PDB entry 4L9Z | X-ray diffraction, 2.01 A resolution | chains A and D of the 6 polymer chains in the assembly

== Chain A (and D) ==
Name: Malyl-CoA lyase
Source organism: Rhodobacter sphaeroides
Notes: EC 4.1.3.24; chain D of this document is another copy of the same molecule, construct and numbering; everything in this record applies to it too
Reference sequence: Q3J5L6 (MCAL_RHOS4); residue numbers follow UniProt; this construct covers 1-318
Chain sequence (339 residues; numbered -20 to 318; the number before each row is that of its first residue; numbers below 1 keep their minus sign (Met-20 is residue -20)):
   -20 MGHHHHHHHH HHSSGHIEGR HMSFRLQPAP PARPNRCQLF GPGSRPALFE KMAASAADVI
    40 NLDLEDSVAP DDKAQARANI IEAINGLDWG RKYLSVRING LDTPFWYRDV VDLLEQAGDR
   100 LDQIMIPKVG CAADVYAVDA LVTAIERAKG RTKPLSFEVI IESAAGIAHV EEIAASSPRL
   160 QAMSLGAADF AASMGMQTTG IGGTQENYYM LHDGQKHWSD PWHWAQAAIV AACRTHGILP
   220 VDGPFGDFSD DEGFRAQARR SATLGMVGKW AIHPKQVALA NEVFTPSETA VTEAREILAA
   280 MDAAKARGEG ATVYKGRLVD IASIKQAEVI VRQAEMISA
Unresolved in the structure: -20 to 2, 316-318 (chain D: -20 to 1, 316-318)
Differences from the reference sequence: expression tag (-20 to 0)
Swiss-Prot annotation at these positions:
  - binding site (substrate): Phe19, Arg24, Lys30, Arg76, Ala167, Asp168, Ile251, His252
  - binding site (Mg(2+)): Glu141, Asp168
Ion coordination: Mg2+: Glu141, Asp168 (together with oxalate ion)
Ligand contacts:
  - coenzyme A (COA), molecule 1: Leu18, Phe19, Gly20, Pro21, Arg24, Leu27, Lys30, Met31, Asp42, Ser46, Arg76, Pro223, Phe227, Trp249, Ile251, His252, Pro253
  - coenzyme A (COA), molecule 2: Ala290, Thr291, Val292, Leu297, Asp299
  - oxalate ion (OXL): Arg76, Ile139, Glu141, Gly165, Ala166, Ala167, Asp168, Pro223, Trp249
What the authors report for this chain:
  - Mg2+ coordination: Glu141, Asp168
  - Mg2+ coordination through a water molecule: Glu44, Asp45
  - catalytic residues: Arg76, Asp299 (proposed by the authors, not directly observed)
  - specificity-determining residues: Ala167 (by similarity / conservation)

== How chain A and chain D interact ==
Contacting residue pairs (37):
  Asp81(A) - Arg126(D)  hydrogen bond (backbone-side chain)
  Thr82(A) - Ala123(D)
  Pro83(A) - Ala123(D)
  Pro83(A) - Ala127(D)
  Trp85(A) - Ala119(D)  hydrogen bond (side chain-backbone)
  Trp85(A) - Leu120(D)
  Trp85(A) - Ala123(D)
  Tyr86(A) - Glu94(D)  hydrogen bond
  Tyr86(A) - Leu120(D)  hydrophobic
  Tyr86(A) - Ala123(D)  hydrophobic
  Tyr86(A) - Ile124(D)
  Tyr86(A) - Ala127(D)  hydrophobic
  Tyr86(A) - Lys128(D)
  Arg87(A) - Glu94(D)  salt bridge
  Glu94(A) - Tyr86(D)  hydrogen bond
  Glu94(A) - Arg87(D)  salt bridge
  Cys110(A) - Tyr115(D)
  Ala112(A) - Tyr115(D)
  Asp113(A) - Tyr115(D)  hydrogen bond
  Tyr115(A) - Cys110(D)
  Tyr115(A) - Ala112(D)
  Tyr115(A) - Asp113(D)  hydrogen bond
  Ala116(A) - Ala116(D)  hydrophobic
  Ala116(A) - Ala119(D)  hydrophobic
  Ala119(A) - Trp85(D)  hydrogen bond (backbone-side chain)
  Ala119(A) - Ala116(D)  hydrophobic
  Leu120(A) - Trp85(D)
  Leu120(A) - Tyr86(D)  hydrophobic
  Ala123(A) - Thr82(D)
  Ala123(A) - Pro83(D)
  Ala123(A) - Trp85(D)
  Ala123(A) - Tyr86(D)  hydrophobic
  Ile124(A) - Tyr86(D)
  Arg126(A) - Asp81(D)  hydrogen bond (side chain-backbone)
  Ala127(A) - Pro83(D)
  Ala127(A) - Tyr86(D)  hydrophobic
  Lys128(A) - Tyr86(D)
Other interface residues (no listed pair), chain A (21 interface residues in all): Leu80, Val90
Other interface residues (no listed pair), chain D (21 interface residues in all): Leu80, Val90

== Overview ==
Chain A and chain D each contribute 21 residues to their interface, with 8 hydrogen bonds and 2 salt bridges.
Polar contacts include Arg87(A)-Glu94(D), Asp81(A)-Arg126(D) and Trp85(A)-Ala119(D). Bound to chain A:
coenzyme A and oxalate ion. From the paper: catalytic residues Arg76(A) and Asp299(A); Mg2+ coordination by
Glu141(A) and Asp168(A).
Chain A and chain D are both Malyl-CoA lyase (Rhodobacter sphaeroides); the structure, Crystal Structure of
Rhodobacter sphaeroides malyl-CoA lyase in complex with magnesium, oxalate, and CoA, was determined by X-ray
diffraction, deposited together with 4L7Z, 4L80 and 4L9Y.
